Entry 9EOK (electron microscopy, 23.00 A resolution (very low resolution: no residue pairs are listed; an interface is given only as per-side residue counts)); this record covers chains A and B of the 42 polymer chains in the assembly.

== Chain A ==
Name: Tubulin alpha chain
Organism: Xenopus laevis
UniProtKB: Q5U4V6 (Q5U4V6_XENLA); numbering as in UniProt (aligned over 1-450)
Chain sequence (450 residues; numbered 1 to 450; the number before each row is that of its first residue):
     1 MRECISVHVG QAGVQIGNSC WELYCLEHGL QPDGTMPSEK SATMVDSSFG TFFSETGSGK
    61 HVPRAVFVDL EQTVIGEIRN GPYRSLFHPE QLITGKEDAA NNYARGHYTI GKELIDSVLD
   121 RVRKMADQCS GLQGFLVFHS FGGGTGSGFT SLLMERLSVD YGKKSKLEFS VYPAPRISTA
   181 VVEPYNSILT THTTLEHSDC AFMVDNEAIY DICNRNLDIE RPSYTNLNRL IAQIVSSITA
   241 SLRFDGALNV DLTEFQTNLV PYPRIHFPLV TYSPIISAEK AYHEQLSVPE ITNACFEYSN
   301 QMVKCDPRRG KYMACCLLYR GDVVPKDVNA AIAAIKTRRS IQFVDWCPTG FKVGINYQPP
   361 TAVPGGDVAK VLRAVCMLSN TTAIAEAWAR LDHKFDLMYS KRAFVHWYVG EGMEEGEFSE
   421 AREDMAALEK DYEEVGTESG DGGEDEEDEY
Disordered / not traced: 39-45, 438-450
Residues lining bound ligands: GTP (guanosine-5'-triphosphate): Gly10, Gln11, Ala12, Gln15, Asp98, Ala99, Ala100, Asn101, Ser140, Gly142, Gly143, Gly144, Thr145, Gly146, Val171, Thr179, Glu183, Asn206, Tyr224, Leu227, Asn228, Ile231

== Chain B ==
Name: Tubulin beta-4 chain
Organism: Xenopus laevis
UniProtKB: P30883 (TBB4_XENLA); the author numbering skips numbers that UniProt does not, so the offset changes along the chain: 1-44 = UniProt 1-44; 47-360 = UniProt 45-358; 369-455 = UniProt 359-445
Chain sequence (445 residues; row label = number of the first residue in the row; note: 10 numbers in that range are skipped by the numbering (no residue carries them; nothing is unmodelled there)):
     1 MREIVHLQAG QCGNQIGAKF WEVISDEHGI DPTGAYHGDS DLQL
    47 ERINVYYNEA TGGKYVPRAV LVDLEPGTMD SVRSGPFGQI FRPDNFVFGQ SGAGNNWAKG
   107 HYTEGAELVD SVLDVVRKEA ESCDCLQGFQ LTHSLGGGTG SGMGTLLISK IREEYPDRIM
   167 NTFSVVPSPK VSDTVVEPYN ATLSVHQLVE NTDETYCIDN EALYDICFRT LKLTTPTYGD
   227 LNHLVSATMS GVTTCLRFPG QLNADLRKLA VNMVPFPRLH FFMPGFAPLT SRGSQQYRAL
   287 TVPELTQQMF DAKNMMAACD PRHGRYLTVA AIFRGRMSMK EVDEQMLNVQ NKNSSYFVEW
   347 IPNNVKTAVC DIPP
   369 RGLKMSATFI GNSTAIQELF KRISEQFTAM FRRKAFLHWY TGEGMDEMEF TEAESNMNDL
   429 VSEYQQYQDA TAEEEGEFEE GEEEENA
Disordered / not traced: 437-455
Residues lining bound ligands:
  - GDP (guanosine-5'-diphosphate): Gly10, Gln11, Cys12, Gln15, Ile16, Ala99, Asn101, Ser140, Gly142, Gly143, Gly144, Thr145, Gly146, Asp179, Thr180, Glu183, Asn206, Tyr224, Leu227, Asn228
  - GTP (guanosine-5'-triphosphate): Gln247, Leu248, Lys254
  - taxol (TA1): Glu22, Val23, Asp26, Glu27, Leu217, Leu219, Asp226, His229, Leu230, Ala233, Ser236, Phe272, Pro274, Leu275, Thr276, Arg278, Gln281, Arg320, Pro360, Arg369, Gly370, Leu371
UniProt features mapped onto this chain:
  - motif: Met1 to Ile4 (MREI motif)
  - binding site (GTP): Gln11, Glu71, Ser140, Gly144, Thr145, Gly146, Asn206, Asn228
  - binding site (Mg(2+)): Glu71
  - modified residue: Glu448 (5-glutamyl polyglutamate)

== Interface between chain A and chain B ==
At this resolution (23 A) residue pairs are not listed: 37 residues of chain A and 41 of chain B lie at the interface.

== Summary ==
The interface between chain A and chain B involves 37 residues on one side and 41 on the other. GTP is bound
between chain A and chain B. Ligands of chain B: GDP and taxol.
Chain A is Tubulin alpha chain and chain B is Tubulin beta-4 chain, both from Xenopus laevis; the structure,
Minus end of the vertebrate gamma-tubulin ring complex-capped microtubule, was determined by electron
microscopy (same publication as 9EOJ).
